PDB entry 8E6X | electron microscopy, 4.27 A resolution (low resolution: residue-level contacts below are approximate; hydrogen-bond / salt-bridge calls are withheld) | chains 5 and B of the 9 polymer chains in the assembly

# Chain 5
Molecule: Nt DNA
Sequence (60 nucleotides; each row starts with the number of its first residue):
    63 AACTAATCAT CTACACACTG ACGACCGTCA TGATCATATT ATTTTTTACG CCAGACAGGG
Unresolved in the structure: 63-85, 104-107

# Chain B
Name: DNA-directed RNA polymerase subunit beta'
Source organism: Escherichia coli
Notes: EC 2.7.7.6
UniProtKB: P0A8T7 (RPOC_ECOLI); residue numbers follow UniProt; this construct covers 1-1407
Sequence (1407 residues; each row starts with the number of its first residue):
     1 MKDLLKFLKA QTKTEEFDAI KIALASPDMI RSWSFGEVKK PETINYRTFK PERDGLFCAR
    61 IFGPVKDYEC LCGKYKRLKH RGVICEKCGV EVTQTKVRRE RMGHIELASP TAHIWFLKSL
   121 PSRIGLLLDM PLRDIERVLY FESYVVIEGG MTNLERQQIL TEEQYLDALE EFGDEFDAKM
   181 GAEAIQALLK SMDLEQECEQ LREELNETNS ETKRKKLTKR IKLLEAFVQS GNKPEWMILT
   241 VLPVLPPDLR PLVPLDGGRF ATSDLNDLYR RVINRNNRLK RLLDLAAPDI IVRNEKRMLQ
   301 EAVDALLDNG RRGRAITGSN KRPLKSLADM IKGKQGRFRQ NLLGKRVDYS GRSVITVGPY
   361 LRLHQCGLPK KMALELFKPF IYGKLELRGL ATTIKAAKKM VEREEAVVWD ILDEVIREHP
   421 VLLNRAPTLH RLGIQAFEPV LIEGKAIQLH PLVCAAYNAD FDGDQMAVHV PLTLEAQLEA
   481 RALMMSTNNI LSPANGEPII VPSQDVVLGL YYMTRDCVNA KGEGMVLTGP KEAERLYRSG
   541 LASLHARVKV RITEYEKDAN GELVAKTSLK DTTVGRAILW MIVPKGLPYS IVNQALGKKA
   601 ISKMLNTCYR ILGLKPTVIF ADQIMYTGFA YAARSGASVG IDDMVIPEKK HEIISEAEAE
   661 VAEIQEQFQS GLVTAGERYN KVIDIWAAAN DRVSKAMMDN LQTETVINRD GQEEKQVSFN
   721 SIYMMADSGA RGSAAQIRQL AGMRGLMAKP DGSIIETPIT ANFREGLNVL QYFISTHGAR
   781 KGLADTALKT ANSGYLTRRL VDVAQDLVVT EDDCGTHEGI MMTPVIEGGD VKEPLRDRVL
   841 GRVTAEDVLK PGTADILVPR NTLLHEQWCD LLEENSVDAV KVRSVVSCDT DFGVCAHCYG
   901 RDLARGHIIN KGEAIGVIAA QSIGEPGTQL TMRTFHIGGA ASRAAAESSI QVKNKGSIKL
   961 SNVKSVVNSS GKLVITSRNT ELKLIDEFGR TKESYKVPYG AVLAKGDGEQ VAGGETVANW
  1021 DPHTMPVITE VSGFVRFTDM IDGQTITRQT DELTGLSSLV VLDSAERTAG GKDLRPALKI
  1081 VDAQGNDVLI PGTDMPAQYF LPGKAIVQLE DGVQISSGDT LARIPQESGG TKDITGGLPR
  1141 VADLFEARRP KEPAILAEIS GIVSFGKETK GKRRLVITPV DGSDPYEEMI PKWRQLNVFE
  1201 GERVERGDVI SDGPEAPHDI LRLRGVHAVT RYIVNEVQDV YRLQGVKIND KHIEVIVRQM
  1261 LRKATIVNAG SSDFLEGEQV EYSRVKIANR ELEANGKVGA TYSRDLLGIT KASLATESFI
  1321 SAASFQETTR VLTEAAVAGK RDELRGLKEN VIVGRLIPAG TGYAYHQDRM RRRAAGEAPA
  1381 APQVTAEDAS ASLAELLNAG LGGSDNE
Unresolved in the structure: 1-15, 934-947, 1127-1135, 1374-1407
Cystine bridges: Cys-72/Cys-88
Ion coordination: Zn2+ site 1: Cys-70, Cys-85; Mg2+: Asp-460, Asp-462, Asp-464 (shared with 1 residue of chain 7); Zn2+ site 2: Cys-814, Cys-888, Cys-895, Cys-898
UniProt features mapped onto this chain:
  - binding site (Zn(2+)): Cys-70, Cys-72, Cys-85, Cys-88, Cys-814, Cys-888, Cys-895, Cys-898
  - binding site (Mg(2+)): Asp-460, Asp-462, Asp-464
  - modified residue: Lys-983 (N6-acetyllysine)

# Chain 5 / chain B interface
Contacting residue pairs - 7 pairs, chain 5 then chain B:
  DT101(5) / Thr-317(B)
  DA103(5) / Arg-314(B)
  DC114(5) / Asp-1143(B)
  DC114(5) / Arg-1148(B)
  DA115(5) / Arg-1148(B)
  DG116(5) / Lys-1311(B)
  DG122(5) / Lys-1170(B)
Also at the interface, not in a pair above, chain 5 (7 interface residues in all): DC97
Also at the interface, not in a pair above, chain B (10 interface residues in all): Tyr-46, Arg-271, Arg-275, Glu-1146

# Summary
7 residues of chain 5 and 10 residues of chain B are in contact. The Mg2+ site is built by Asp-460(B),
Asp-462(B) and Asp-464(B). Cys-70(B) and Cys-85(B) form the Zn2+ site 1. UniProt lists 8 Zn2+-binding residues
and 3 Mg2+-binding residues on chain B.
Chain 5 is Nt DNA and chain B is DNA-directed RNA polymerase subunit beta' (Escherichia coli); the structure,
Escherichia coli Rho-dependent transcription pre-termination complex containing 18 nt long RNA spacer,
lambda-tR1 rut RNA, Mg-ADP-BeF3 ..., was determined by electron microscopy, deposited together with 8E3F,
8E3H, 8E5K, 8E5L, 8E5O, 8E5P and 3 further entries.
